PDB entry 6LDX | X-ray diffraction, 1.80 A resolution | chains H and L of the 3 polymer chains in the assembly

== Chain H ==
Name: Fab Heavy chain
Organism: Oryctolagus cuniculus
Notes: antibody fragment or engineered binder
Amino-acid sequence (243 residues; row label = number of the first residue in the row; numbers below 1 keep their minus sign (Gly-1 is residue -1)):
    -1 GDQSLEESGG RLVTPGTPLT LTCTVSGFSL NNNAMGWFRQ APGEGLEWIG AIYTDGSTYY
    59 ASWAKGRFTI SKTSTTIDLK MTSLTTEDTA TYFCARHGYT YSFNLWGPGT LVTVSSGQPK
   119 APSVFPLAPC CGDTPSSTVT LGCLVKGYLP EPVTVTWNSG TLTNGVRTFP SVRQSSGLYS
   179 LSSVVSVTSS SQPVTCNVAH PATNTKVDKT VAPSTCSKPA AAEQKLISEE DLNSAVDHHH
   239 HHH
Disordered / not traced: 213-241
Disulfides: Cys21-Cys92, Cys141-Cys194

== Chain L ==
Name: Fab light chain
Organism: Oryctolagus cuniculus
Notes: antibody fragment or engineered binder
Amino-acid sequence (238 residues; row label = number of the first residue in the row):
     1 DPVMTQTPPS VSAAVGGTVT ISCQSSQSVY NNDNLAWYQQ KPGQPPKRLI YGASTLDSGV
    61 PSRFKGSGSG TQFTLTISGV ECDDAATYYC QGAYNVDIYP FGGGTEVVVK GDPVAPTVLI
   121 FPPSADLVAT GTVTIVCVAN KYFPDVTVTW EVDGTTQTTG IENSKTPQNS ADCTYNLSST
   181 LTLTSTQYNS HKEYTCKVTQ GTTSVVQSFN RGDCAAAEQK LISEEDLNSA VDHHHHHH
Disordered / not traced: 215-238
Disulfides: Cys23-Cys90, Cys82-Cys173, Cys137-Cys196

== Interface between chain H and chain L ==
Inter-chain disulfides: Cys128(H)-Cys214(L)
Residue-residue contacts (72):
  Phe36(H) - Phe101(L)  hydrophobic
  Gln38(H) - Gln40(L)  hydrogen bond
  Gln38(H) - Tyr89(L)  hydrogen bond
  Glu42(H) - Tyr89(L)
  Gly43(H) - Tyr89(L)
  Leu44(H) - Pro46(L)  hydrophobic
  Leu44(H) - Tyr89(L)
  Leu44(H) - Phe101(L)
  Trp46(H) - Asp97(L)
  Trp46(H) - Ile98(L)  hydrophobic
  Trp46(H) - Tyr99(L)
  Tyr51(H) - Asp97(L)  hydrogen bond
  Tyr51(H) - Tyr99(L)  hydrogen bond
  Tyr57(H) - Asp97(L)
  Ser60(H) - Asp1(L)  hydrogen bond
  Phe91(H) - Gln40(L)
  Phe91(H) - Pro45(L)  hydrophobic
  His95(H) - Tyr99(L)
  Thr98(H) - Asn34(L)
  Thr98(H) - Arg48(L)
  Thr98(H) - Tyr51(L)
  Tyr99(H) - Tyr30(L)  hydrophobic
  Tyr99(H) - Asn34(L)
  Tyr99(H) - Gln91(L)  hydrogen bond (backbone-side chain)
  Tyr99(H) - Ala93(L)  hydrophobic
  Tyr99(H) - Tyr99(L)
  Ser100(H) - Ala36(L)
  Ser100(H) - Tyr38(L)
  Ser100(H) - Arg48(L)  hydrogen bond
  Ser100(H) - Tyr51(L)
  Ser100(H) - Gln91(L)
  Phe101(H) - Tyr38(L)  hydrogen bond (backbone-side chain)
  Phe101(H) - Arg48(L)
  Phe101(H) - Gln91(L)
  Phe101(H) - Tyr99(L)  hydrophobic
  Asn102(H) - Arg48(L)
  Trp104(H) - Tyr38(L)
  Trp104(H) - Pro45(L)  hydrophobic
  Trp104(H) - Pro46(L)  hydrophobic
  Gly105(H) - Pro45(L)
  Phe123(H) - Ser124(L)
  Phe123(H) - Asp126(L)
  Phe123(H) - Leu127(L)  hydrophobic
  Phe123(H) - Thr130(L)
  Pro124(H) - Ser124(L)
  Leu125(H) - Phe121(L)
  Leu125(H) - Val136(L)  hydrophobic
  Ala126(H) - Phe121(L)
  Ala126(H) - Pro122(L)
  Cys128(H) - Pro122(L)  hydrophobic
  Cys128(H) - Asp213(L)
  Cys128(H) - Cys214(L)  disulfide
  Cys129(H) - Asp213(L)
  Thr138(H) - Leu119(L)
  Thr138(H) - Phe121(L)
  Leu142(H) - Thr134(L)
  Lys144(H) - Thr132(L)
  Lys144(H) - Thr134(L)  hydrogen bond
  Arg165(H) - Asn140(L)
  Arg165(H) - Asn176(L)  hydrogen bond
  Phe167(H) - Ser164(L)
  Phe167(H) - Thr166(L)
  Phe167(H) - Asn176(L)
  Phe167(H) - Leu177(L)
  Phe167(H) - Ser178(L)
  Pro168(H) - Ser164(L)  hydrogen bond (backbone-side chain)
  Pro168(H) - Lys165(L)
  Val170(H) - Glu162(L)
  Val170(H) - Asn163(L)
  Val170(H) - Ser164(L)
  Gln172(H) - Glu162(L)  hydrogen bond
  Ser180(H) - Val136(L)
Other interface residues (no listed pair), chain H (40 interface residues in all): Ala49, Tyr58, Pro106, Pro127, Thr166, Ser169, Val182
Other interface residues (no listed pair), chain L (48 interface residues in all): Gln44, Gly52, Gly102, Gly103, Ile120, Val138, Lys141, Pro167, Phe209, Asn210

== Summary ==
The interface between chain H and chain L involves 40 residues on one side and 48 on the other, with 1
disulfide bond and 12 hydrogen bonds. Polar pairs include Gln38(H)-Gln40(L), Gln38(H)-Tyr89(L) and
Tyr51(H)-Asp97(L).
Chain H is Fab Heavy chain and chain L is Fab light chain, both from Oryctolagus cuniculus; the structure,
Structure antibody E6 in complex with methylated peptide, was determined by X-ray diffraction, deposited
together with 6LDW.
